PDB entry 4RIG | X-ray diffraction, 1.90 A resolution | chains A and B

Chain A (and B):
Molecule: Glycosyl transferase
Organism: Streptomyces cyanogenus
Notes: fragment: chimeric glycosyltransferase; chain B of this document is another copy of the same molecule, construct and numbering; everything in this record applies to it too
Reference sequence: chimeric construct of Q9ZGC0, Q9RPA7: residues 1-50 from Q9ZGC0 (Q9ZGC0_STRCY) positions 1-50 (same numbers); residues 51-62 from Q9RPA7 positions 38-49 (UniProt number = residue number - 13); residues 63-373 from Q9ZGC0 (Q9ZGC0_STRCY) positions 63-373 (same numbers)
Amino-acid sequence (379 residues; each row starts with the number of its first residue):
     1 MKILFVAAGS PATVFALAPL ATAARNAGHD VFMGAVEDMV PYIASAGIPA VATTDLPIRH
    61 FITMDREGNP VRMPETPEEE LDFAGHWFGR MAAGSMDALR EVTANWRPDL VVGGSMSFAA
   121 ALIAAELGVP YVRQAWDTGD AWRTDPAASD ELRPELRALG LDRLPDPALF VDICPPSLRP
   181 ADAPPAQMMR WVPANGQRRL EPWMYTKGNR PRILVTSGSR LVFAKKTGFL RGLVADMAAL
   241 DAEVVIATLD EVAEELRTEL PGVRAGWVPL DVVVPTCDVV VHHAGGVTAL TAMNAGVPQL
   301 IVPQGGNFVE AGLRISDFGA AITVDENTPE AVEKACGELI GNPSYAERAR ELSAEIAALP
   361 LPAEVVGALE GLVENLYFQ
Unresolved in the structure: 218-234, 250-262, 375-379 (chain B: 218-230, 326-327, 375-379)
Differences from the reference sequence: engineered mutation Ala8 (Ser in Q9ZGC0); conflict Asp182 (Thr in Q9ZGC0), Pro303 (Ser in Q9ZGC0); expression tag (374-379)
From the paper describing this entry:
  - catalytic residues: His283 (citing earlier work)
  - catalytic residues: Asp137 (from molecular simulation)

How chain A and chain B interact:
Pairs across the interface (69; chain A residue first):
  Pro19(A) with Asn26(B), hydrogen bond (backbone-side chain)
  Thr22(A) with Asn26(B), hydrogen bond
  Ala23(A) with Asn26(B)
  Arg25(A) with Thr22(B), hydrogen bond; Val192(B); Pro193(B); Ala194(B)
  Asn26(A) with Pro19(B), hydrogen bond (side chain-backbone); Thr22(B), hydrogen bond; Ala23(B); Val192(B); Leu361(B); Pro362(B)
  Ala27(A) with Arg190(B); Leu361(B), hydrophobic
  Gly28(A) with Arg190(B)
  Phe32(A) with Leu200(B), hydrophobic; Tyr205(B), hydrophobic
  Glu37(A) with Arg199(B), salt bridge
  Val40(A) with Arg199(B)
  Ala44(A) with Ser45(B); Gln197(B)
  Ser45(A) with Ala44(B); Gly47(B)
  Gly47(A) with Ser45(B); Gln197(B)
  Ile48(A) with Gln197(B)
  Pro49(A) with Gln197(B); Leu200(B), hydrophobic; Asp271(B); Val272(B), hydrophobic
  Ala50(A) with Arg199(B); Leu200(B), hydrogen bond (backbone-backbone)
  Ala52(A) with Arg199(B)
  Asp55(A) with Arg199(B), salt bridge
  Val102(A) with Tyr205(B)
  Asn105(A) with Tyr205(B); Thr206(B)
  Trp106(A) with Tyr205(B), hydrophobic
  Arg190(A) with Gly28(B)
  Val192(A) with Arg25(B); Asn26(B)
  Pro193(A) with Arg25(B)
  Gln197(A) with Arg25(B); Ala44(B); Gly47(B); Ile48(B); Pro49(B)
  Arg198(A) with Val40(B); Ala44(B); Ala50(B)
  Arg199(A) with Glu37(B), salt bridge; Val40(B); Ala50(B); Ala52(B)
  Leu200(A) with Phe32(B), hydrophobic; Pro49(B), hydrophobic; Ala50(B), hydrogen bond (backbone-backbone); Val51(B), hydrophobic
  Tyr205(A) with Phe32(B), hydrophobic; Val102(B); Trp106(B), hydrophobic
  Thr206(A) with Asn105(B)
  Asp271(A) with Arg25(B), salt bridge
  Val272(A) with Pro49(B), hydrophobic
  Leu361(A) with Asn26(B); Ala27(B)
  Pro362(A) with Asn26(B)
  Ala363(A) with Ala363(B), hydrophobic
Interface residues without a listed pair, chain A (39 interface residues in all): Ala46, Val51, Ala194, Asn195
Interface residues without a listed pair, chain B (38 interface residues in all): Ala46, Asn195, Arg198

Summary:
Chain A and chain B form an interface of 39 and 38 residues respectively, with 7 hydrogen bonds and 4 salt
bridges. Polar pairs include Glu37(A)-Arg199(B), Asp55(A)-Arg199(B) and Asp271(A)-Arg25(B). The paper reports
catalytic residues His283(A) and Asp137(A).
Both chains are Glycosyl transferase (Streptomyces cyanogenus). Entry 4RIG (Chimeric Glycosyltransferase
LanGT2S8Ac) was determined by X-ray diffraction together with 4RIE, 4RIF, 4RIH and 4RII from the same study.
